PDB entry 7PFE | electron microscopy, 4.40 A resolution (low resolution: residue-level contacts below are approximate; hydrogen-bond / salt-bridge calls are withheld) | chains g and I of the 11 polymer chains in the assembly

== Chain g ==
Name: Histone H2A type 1-B/E
From: Homo sapiens
UniProt: P04908 (H2A1B_HUMAN); residues 0-129 here correspond to UniProt positions 1-130 (UniProt number = residue number + 1)
Amino-acid sequence (147 residues; row label = number of the first residue in the row; numbers below 1 keep their minus sign (His-17 is residue -17)):
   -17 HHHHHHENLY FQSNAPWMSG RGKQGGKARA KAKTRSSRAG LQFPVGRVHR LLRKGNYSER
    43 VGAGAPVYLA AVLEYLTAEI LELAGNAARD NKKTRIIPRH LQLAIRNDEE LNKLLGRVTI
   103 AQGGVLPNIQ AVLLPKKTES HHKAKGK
Not modelled in the structure: -17 to 9, 119-129
Sequence notes: expression tag (-17 to -1)
Curated features (UniProtKB/Swiss-Prot):
  - modified residue: Ser1 (N-acetylserine), Arg3 (Citrulline), Lys5 (N6-(2-hydroxyisobutyryl)lysine), Lys9 (N6-(2-hydroxyisobutyryl)lysine), Lys13 (N6-(beta-hydroxybutyryl)lysine), Lys36 (N6-(2-hydroxyisobutyryl)lysine), Lys74 (N6-(2-hydroxyisobutyryl)lysine), Lys75 (N6-(2-hydroxyisobutyryl)lysine), Lys95 (N6-(2-hydroxyisobutyryl)lysine), Gln104 (N5-methylglutamine), Lys118 (N6-(2-hydroxyisobutyryl)lysine), Lys119 (N6-crotonyllysine), Thr120 (Phosphothreonine), Lys125 (N6-crotonyllysine)
  - cross-link (Glycyl lysine isopeptide (Lys-Gly)): Lys13 (interchain with G-Cter in ubiquitin), Lys15 (interchain with G-Cter in ubiquitin), Lys119 (interchain with G-Cter in ubiquitin)

== Chain I ==
Molecule: 177-nt DNA strand
From: synthetic construct
Sequence (177 nucleotides; row label = number of the first residue in the row):
   208 GCACTGGCCG CCATACTGGA GAATCCCGGT GCCGAGGCCG CTCAATTGGT CGTAGACAGC
   268 TCTAGCACCG CTTAAACGCA CGTACGCGCT GTCCCCCGCG TTTTAACCGC CAAGGGGATT
   328 ACTCCCTAGT CTCCAGGCAC GTGTCAGATA TATACATCCT GTCATGTAAG TATTAAG

== Chain g / chain I interface ==
Residue-residue contacts - 17 pairs, chain g then chain I:
  Arg11(g) - DT339(I)
  Arg11(g) - DC340(I)
  Arg11(g) - DC341(I)
  Arg29(g) - DC345(I)
  Arg35(g) - DA335(I)
  Arg35(g) - DG336(I)
  Arg42(g) - DT334(I)
  Arg42(g) - DA335(I)
  Val43(g) - DT334(I)
  Val43(g) - DA335(I)
  Gly44(g) - DT334(I)
  Ala45(g) - DT334(I)
  Lys75(g) - DG354(I)
  Thr76(g) - DA353(I)
  Thr76(g) - DG354(I)
  Arg77(g) - DA353(I)
  Arg77(g) - DG354(I)
Interface residues without a listed pair, chain g (13 interface residues in all): His31, Glu41, Lys74
Interface residues without a listed pair, chain I (11 interface residues in all): DC333, DG344

== Overview ==
13 residues of chain g face 11 of chain I across their interface.
Here chain g is Histone H2A type 1-B/E (Homo sapiens) and chain I is a 177-nt DNA strand (synthetic
construct). Entry 7PFE (Nucleosome 2 of the 4x197 nucleosome array containing H1) was determined by electron
microscopy (same publication as 7PET, 7PEU, 7PEV, 7PEW, 7PEX, 7PEY and 16 further entries).
